PDB entry 8TW7 | electron microscopy, 3.80 A resolution | chains A and B of the 8 polymer chains in the assembly

# Chain A (and B)
Molecule: Proliferating cell nuclear antigen
Source organism: Saccharomyces cerevisiae
Notes: chain B of this document is another copy of the same molecule, construct and numbering; everything in this record applies to it too
UniProt: P15873 (PCNA_YEAST); numbering as in UniProt (aligned over 1-258)
Amino-acid sequence (258 residues; each row starts with the number of its first residue):
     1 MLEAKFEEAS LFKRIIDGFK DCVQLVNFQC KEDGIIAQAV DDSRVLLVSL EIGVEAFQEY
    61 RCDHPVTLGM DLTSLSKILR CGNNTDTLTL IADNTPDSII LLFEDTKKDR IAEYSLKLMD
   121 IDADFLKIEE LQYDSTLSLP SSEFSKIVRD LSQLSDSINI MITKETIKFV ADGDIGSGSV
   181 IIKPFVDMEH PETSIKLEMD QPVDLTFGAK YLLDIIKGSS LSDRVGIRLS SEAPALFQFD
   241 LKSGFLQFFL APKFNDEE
UniProt features mapped onto this chain:
  - DNA-binding region: Arg-61 to Arg-80
  - cross-link (Glycyl lysine isopeptide (Lys-Gly)): Lys-127 (interchain with G-Cter in SUMO), Lys-164 (interchain with G-Cter in SUMO)

# How chain A and chain B interact
Pairs across the interface (14):
  Ile-78(A) / Ile-175(B)  hydrophobic
  Asp-109(A) / Ile-181(B)
  Asp-109(A) / Ile-182(B)
  Arg-110(A) / Val-180(B)
  Arg-110(A) / Ile-181(B)
  Ile-111(A) / Ser-179(B)
  Ala-112(A) / Ser-179(B)
  Glu-113(A) / Ser-177(B)
  Glu-113(A) / Gly-178(B)
  Tyr-114(A) / Leu-154(B)  hydrophobic
  Tyr-114(A) / Ser-177(B)
  Ser-115(A) / Ile-175(B)
  Ser-115(A) / Gly-176(B)
  Leu-116(A) / Ile-175(B)
Also at the interface, not in a pair above, chain A (12 interface residues in all): Lys-77, Lys-107, Lys-117
Also at the interface, not in a pair above, chain B (10 interface residues in all): Phe-185

# Summary
12 residues of chain A and 10 residues of chain B are in contact.
Both chains are Proliferating cell nuclear antigen (Saccharomyces cerevisiae). Entry 8TW7 (Cryo-EM structure
of S. cerevisiae Ctf18-RFC-PCNA complex in Apo state conformation I) was determined by electron microscopy
(same publication as 9B8R, 8TW8, 8TW9, 8TWA and 8TWB).
